6RDQ - chains T and Y of the 31 polymer chains in the assembly; structure by electron microscopy, 4.00 A resolution.

[Chain T]
Molecule: ATP synthase subunit alpha
Organism: Polytomella sp. Pringsheim 198.80
Reference sequence: A0ZW40 (A0ZW40_9CHLO); residues 1-562 here = UniProt positions 1-562
Chain sequence (562 residues; row label = number of the first residue in the row):
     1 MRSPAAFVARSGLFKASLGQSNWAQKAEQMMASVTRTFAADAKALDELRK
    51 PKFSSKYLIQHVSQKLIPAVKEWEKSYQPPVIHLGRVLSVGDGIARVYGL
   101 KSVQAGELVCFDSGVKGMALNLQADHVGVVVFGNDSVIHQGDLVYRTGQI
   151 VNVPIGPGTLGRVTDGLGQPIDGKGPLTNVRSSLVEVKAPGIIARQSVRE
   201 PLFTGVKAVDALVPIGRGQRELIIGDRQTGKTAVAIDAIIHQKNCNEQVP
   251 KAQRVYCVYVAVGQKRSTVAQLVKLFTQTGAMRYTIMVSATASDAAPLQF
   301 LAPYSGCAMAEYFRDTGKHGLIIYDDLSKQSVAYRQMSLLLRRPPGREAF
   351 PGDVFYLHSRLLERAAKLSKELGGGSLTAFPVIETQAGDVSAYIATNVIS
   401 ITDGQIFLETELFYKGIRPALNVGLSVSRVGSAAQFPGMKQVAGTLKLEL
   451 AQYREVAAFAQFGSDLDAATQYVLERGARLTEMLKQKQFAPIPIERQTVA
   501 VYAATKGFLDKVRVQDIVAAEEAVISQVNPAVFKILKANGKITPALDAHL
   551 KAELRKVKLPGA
Unresolved in the structure: 1-39
Differences from the reference sequence: conflict R266 (Lys in A0ZW40)
Ion coordination: Mg2+: T232 (together with ATP)
Residues lining bound ligands:
  - ADP (adenosine-5'-diphosphate): V427, S428, R429
  - ATP (adenosine-5'-triphosphate): D226, R227, Q228, T229, G230, K231, T232, A233, Q264, F413, R418, P419, Q486, K487, Q488

[Chain Y]
Molecule: ATP synthase subunit beta
Organism: Polytomella sp. Pringsheim 198.80
Notes: EC 7.1.2.2
Reference sequence: A0ZW41 (A0ZW41_9CHLO); residue numbers follow UniProt; this construct covers 1-574
Chain sequence (574 residues; numbered 1 to 574; the number before each row is that of its first residue):
     1 MALRYAAGLAKNVVQRQGASLNIARAFAAEPAPAIDAGYVSQVIGPVVDV
    51 RFDGELPSILSSLEVEGHSVRLVLEVAQHMGDNTVRCIAMDSTDGLVRGQ
   101 KVVDTGSPIKVPVGRGTLGRIMNVIGEPVDEQGPIDAADIWSIHREAPEF
   151 TEQSTEQEILVTGIKVVDLLAPYQRGGKIGLFGGAGVGKTVLIMELINNV
   201 AKAHGGFSVFAGVGERTREGNDLYREMIESGVIKLGAERGNSKCTLVYGQ
   251 MNEPPGARARVALTGLTVAEYFRDIEGQDVLLFVDNIFRFTQANSEVSAL
   301 LGRIPSAVGYQPTLATDLGGLQERITTTTKGSITSVQAVYVPADDLTDPA
   351 PATTFAHLDATTVLSRSIAELGIYPAVDPLDSTSRMLNPNVIGAEHYNVA
   401 RGVQKVLQDYKNLQDIIAILGMDELSEEDKLTVARARKIQRFLSQPFQVA
   451 EVFTGTPGKYVDLADTISGFQGVLTGKYDDLPEMAFYMVGDIKEVKEKAD
   501 KMAKDIASRKEADNKKVSEELKDIPSLDKLVSEIKEVVIEEDDGLEEDFK
   551 AEALSSETVVLNEEGKSVPLPKKN
Unresolved in the structure: 1-35, 557-574
Differences from the reference sequence: conflict A350 (Gly in A0ZW41), L387 (Arg in A0ZW41)
Ion coordination: Mg2+: T190 (together with ADP)
Residues lining bound ligands:
  - ADP (adenosine-5'-diphosphate): G184, A185, G186, V187, G188, K189, T190, V191, R216, Y374, P375, Q445, F447, A450, F453
  - ATP (adenosine-5'-triphosphate): S384, R385, L387, N388, Y397

[Interface between chain T and chain Y]
Contacting residue pairs (127):
  G99(T) - R98(Y)  hydrogen bond (backbone-side chain)
  L100(T) - R98(Y)  hydrogen bond (backbone-side chain)
  K101(T) - R98(Y)
  S102(T) - V97(Y)
  V103(T) - L96(Y)
  V103(T) - V97(Y)
  Q104(T) - L96(Y)
  Q104(T) - V97(Y)
  A105(T) - V43(Y)  hydrophobic
  A105(T) - T93(Y)
  A105(T) - D94(Y)
  A105(T) - G95(Y)  hydrogen bond (backbone-backbone)
  A105(T) - L96(Y)  hydrogen bond (backbone-backbone)
  N121(T) - V43(Y)
  N121(T) - I44(Y)
  L122(T) - Q42(Y)
  L122(T) - V43(Y)  hydrogen bond (backbone-backbone)
  L122(T) - L96(Y)
  L122(T) - R98(Y)
  Q123(T) - R98(Y)  hydrogen bond (backbone-side chain)
  A124(T) - S41(Y)
  A124(T) - R98(Y)
  H126(T) - R98(Y)
  V127(T) - R98(Y)
  P157(T) - L545(Y)  hydrophobic
  P157(T) - F549(Y)
  L160(T) - L545(Y)  hydrophobic
  N179(T) - E546(Y)
  N179(T) - F549(Y)
  N179(T) - K550(Y)
  V180(T) - F549(Y)
  R181(T) - F549(Y)
  K188(T) - D91(Y)  salt bridge
  K188(T) - P254(Y)
  A189(T) - N252(Y)  hydrogen bond (backbone-side chain)
  I192(T) - I121(Y)  hydrophobic
  I192(T) - N221(Y)  hydrogen bond (backbone-side chain)
  I192(T) - Y248(Y)  hydrophobic
  I193(T) - V129(Y)
  I193(T) - D130(Y)
  I193(T) - E131(Y)
  I193(T) - Y224(Y)  hydrophobic
  R195(T) - T217(Y)  hydrogen bond
  R195(T) - N221(Y)
  S197(T) - D222(Y)
  V198(T) - R218(Y)
  R220(T) - R216(Y)
  N246(T) - E541(Y)
  E247(T) - E541(Y)
  Q248(T) - I539(Y)
  V249(T) - I539(Y)
  P250(T) - V537(Y)
  P250(T) - E540(Y)
  K251(T) - E540(Y)  hydrogen bond (backbone-side chain)
  R254(T) - E541(Y)  salt bridge
  R254(T) - D543(Y)  salt bridge
  Y256(T) - D543(Y)  hydrogen bond
  Y256(T) - L545(Y)
  R283(T) - E541(Y)  salt bridge
  R283(T) - D543(Y)  salt bridge
  Y284(T) - D543(Y)
  Y312(T) - F549(Y)
  Y312(T) - E552(Y)
  T316(T) - E552(Y)
  K318(T) - L545(Y)
  R343(T) - I44(Y)
  R343(T) - G45(Y)
  P344(T) - A299(Y)
  P344(T) - L300(Y)
  P345(T) - P305(Y)
  R347(T) - G309(Y)
  G352(T) - E296(Y)
  D353(T) - E296(Y)
  F355(T) - M251(Y)  hydrophobic
  F355(T) - R289(Y)
  F355(T) - Q292(Y)
  Y356(T) - E253(Y)
  Y356(T) - P254(Y)  hydrophobic
  Y356(T) - E296(Y)
  S359(T) - M251(Y)  hydrogen bond (side chain-backbone)
  S359(T) - N252(Y)
  E363(T) - T217(Y)  hydrogen bond
  E363(T) - M251(Y)
  S391(T) - A343(Y)
  T396(T) - Y340(Y)  hydrogen bond (backbone-side chain)
  T396(T) - P342(Y)
  T396(T) - A343(Y)
  I399(T) - A185(Y)  hydrophobic
  S400(T) - R216(Y)  hydrogen bond (backbone-side chain)
  S400(T) - R289(Y)  hydrogen bond
  S400(T) - Y340(Y)
  I401(T) - R216(Y)  hydrogen bond (backbone-side chain)
  T402(T) - R216(Y)
  D403(T) - R216(Y)
  D403(T) - R218(Y)  salt bridge
  L425(T) - E370(Y)
  R429(T) - A185(Y)
  R429(T) - G186(Y)
  R429(T) - R216(Y)
  R429(T) - F453(Y)
  F459(T) - I417(Y)
  F462(T) - A418(Y)
  F462(T) - I419(Y)  hydrophobic
  N529(T) - L527(Y)
  A531(T) - L527(Y)  hydrophobic
  A531(T) - V531(Y)
  V532(T) - L527(Y)
  K534(T) - I534(Y)
  I535(T) - L527(Y)
  I535(T) - L530(Y)
  I535(T) - V531(Y)
  I535(T) - I534(Y)  hydrophobic
  A538(T) - I534(Y)  hydrophobic
  P544(T) - I524(Y)
  A545(T) - D523(Y)
  A545(T) - I524(Y)
  A545(T) - L530(Y)
  L546(T) - L530(Y)  hydrophobic
  A548(T) - I524(Y)  hydrophobic
  H549(T) - I524(Y)
  H549(T) - P525(Y)
  H549(T) - S526(Y)
  H549(T) - L527(Y)  hydrogen bond (side chain-backbone)
  K551(T) - K516(Y)
  A552(T) - V517(Y)
  E553(T) - L527(Y)
  R555(T) - V517(Y)
Also at the interface, not in a pair above, chain T (84 interface residues in all): L120, E186, P190, Q196, F313, G346, G424, S432, S464
Also at the interface, not in a pair above, chain Y (76 interface residues in all): S92, E215, G220, R225, P255, R258, S295, V308, D528, V538, D542, G544

[In short]
84 residues of chain T face 76 of chain Y across their interface; the contacts include 18 hydrogen bonds and 6
salt bridges. Polar pairs include K188(T)-D91(Y), R254(T)-E541(Y) and R254(T)-D543(Y). ADP is bound between
chain T and chain Y. Ligands of chain T: ATP.
Chain T is ATP synthase subunit alpha and chain Y is ATP synthase subunit beta, both from Polytomella sp.
Pringsheim 198.80; the structure, Cryo-EM structure of Polytomella F-ATP synthase, Rotary substate 1D,
composite map, was determined by electron microscopy (same publication as 6RD4, 6RD5, 6RD6, 6RD7, 6RD8, 6RD9
and 46 further entries).
